4ICS - chains A and B; structure by X-ray diffraction, 1.97 A resolution.

== Chain A (and B) ==
Protein: Aminopeptidase PepS
Organism: Streptococcus pneumoniae
Notes: EC 3.4.11.-; chain B of this document is another copy of the same molecule, construct and numbering; everything in this record applies to it too
Reference sequence: Q97SP8 (Q97SP8_STRPN); residue numbers follow UniProt; this construct covers 1-413
Amino-acid sequence (413 residues; row label = number of the first residue in the row):
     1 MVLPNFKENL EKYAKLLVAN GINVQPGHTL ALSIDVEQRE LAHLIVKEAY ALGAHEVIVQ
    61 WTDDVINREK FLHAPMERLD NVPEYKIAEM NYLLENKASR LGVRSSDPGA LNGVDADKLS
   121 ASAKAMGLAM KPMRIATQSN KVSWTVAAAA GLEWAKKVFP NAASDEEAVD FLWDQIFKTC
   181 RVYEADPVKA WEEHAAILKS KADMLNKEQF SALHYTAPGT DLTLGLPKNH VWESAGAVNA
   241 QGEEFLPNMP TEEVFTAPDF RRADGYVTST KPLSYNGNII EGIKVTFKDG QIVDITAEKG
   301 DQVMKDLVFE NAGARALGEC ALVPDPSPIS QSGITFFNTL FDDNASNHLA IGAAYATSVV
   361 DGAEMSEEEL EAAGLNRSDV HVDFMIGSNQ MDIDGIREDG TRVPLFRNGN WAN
Construct notes: engineered mutation Asp343 (Glu in Q97SP8)
Bound ions: Zn2+ site 1: Glu253, Glu319, His348 (together with tryptophan); Zn2+ site 2: Glu319, His381, Asp383 (together with tryptophan)
Ligand contacts: glycine / tryptophan: Trp144, Val146, Ser234, Ala235, Pro247, Asn248, Thr251, Glu253, Phe255, Glu319, Thr339, Asp343, His348, Tyr355, His381, Asp383

== Chain A / chain B interface ==
Pairs across the interface - 51 pairs, chain A then chain B:
  Thr29(A) - Arg78(B)  hydrogen bond
  Val36(A) - Val36(B)  hydrophobic
  Val36(A) - Arg39(B)
  Val36(A) - Trp61(B)
  Glu37(A) - Arg39(B)
  Arg39(A) - Glu37(B)
  His43(A) - Asp63(B)  salt bridge
  His43(A) - Val65(B)
  His43(A) - Ile66(B)
  Val46(A) - Ile66(B)  hydrophobic
  Lys47(A) - Glu69(B)  salt bridge
  Tyr50(A) - Glu69(B)
  Tyr50(A) - Lys70(B)
  Tyr50(A) - His73(B)
  His55(A) - Ala74(B)
  His55(A) - Pro75(B)
  His55(A) - Arg78(B)
  Glu56(A) - Lys70(B)  salt bridge
  Glu56(A) - Arg78(B)  salt bridge
  Ile58(A) - Tyr85(B)
  Trp61(A) - Val36(B)
  Trp61(A) - Trp61(B)
  Trp61(A) - Ile66(B)  hydrophobic
  Asp63(A) - His43(B)  salt bridge
  Val65(A) - His43(B)
  Ile66(A) - His43(B)
  Ile66(A) - Val46(B)  hydrophobic
  Ile66(A) - Trp61(B)  hydrophobic
  Glu69(A) - Lys47(B)  salt bridge
  Glu69(A) - Tyr50(B)
  Lys70(A) - Tyr50(B)
  Lys70(A) - Glu56(B)  salt bridge
  Lys70(A) - Val57(B)  hydrogen bond (side chain-backbone)
  His73(A) - Tyr50(B)
  Ala74(A) - His55(B)
  Pro75(A) - His55(B)
  Arg78(A) - Thr29(B)  hydrogen bond
  Arg78(A) - His55(B)
  Arg78(A) - Glu56(B)  salt bridge
  Arg78(A) - Tyr92(B)
  Arg78(A) - Asn96(B)
  Pro83(A) - Tyr92(B)  hydrophobic
  Tyr85(A) - Ala88(B)
  Tyr85(A) - Glu89(B)
  Tyr85(A) - Tyr92(B)  hydrophobic
  Ala88(A) - Tyr85(B)
  Glu89(A) - Tyr85(B)
  Tyr92(A) - Arg78(B)
  Tyr92(A) - Pro83(B)  hydrophobic
  Tyr92(A) - Tyr85(B)  hydrophobic
  Asn96(A) - Arg78(B)
Also at the interface, not in a pair above, chain A (30 interface residues in all): Gly27, Ala42, Val59
Also at the interface, not in a pair above, chain B (31 interface residues in all): Gly27, Ala42, Ile58, Val59

== Summary ==
30 residues of chain A face 31 of chain B across their interface; the contacts include 3 hydrogen bonds and 8
salt bridges. Polar pairs include His43(A)-Asp63(B), Lys47(A)-Glu69(B) and Glu56(A)-Lys70(B). Ligands of chain
A: glycine / tryptophan.
Chain A and chain B are both Aminopeptidase PepS (Streptococcus pneumoniae); the structure, Crystal structure
of PepS from Streptococcus pneumoniae in complex with a substrate, was determined by X-ray diffraction,
deposited together with 4ICR.
